5U7M - chains H and L of the 6 polymer chains in the assembly; structure by X-ray diffraction, 3.02 A resolution.

[Chain H]
Protein: PGT122 fab heavy chain
From: Homo sapiens
Notes: antibody fragment or engineered binder
Sequence (235 residues; each row starts with the number of its first residue; a row labelled like 82A-82C holds insertion residues (82A, then the next letters in order)):
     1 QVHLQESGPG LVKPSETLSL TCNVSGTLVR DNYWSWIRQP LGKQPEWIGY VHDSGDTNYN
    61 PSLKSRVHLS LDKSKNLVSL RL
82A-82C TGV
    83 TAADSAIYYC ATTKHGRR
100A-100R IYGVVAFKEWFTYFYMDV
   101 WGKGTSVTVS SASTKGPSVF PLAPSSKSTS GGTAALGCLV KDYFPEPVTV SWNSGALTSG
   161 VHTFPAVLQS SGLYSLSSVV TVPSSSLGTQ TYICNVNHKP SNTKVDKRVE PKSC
Disordered / not traced: 127-130, 212-214
Disulfide bonds: Cys22-Cys92, Cys138-Cys194
Glycans and other covalent adducts: N-acetylglucosamine (NAG) linked to Asn23

[Chain L]
Protein: PGT122 fab light chain
From: Homo sapiens
Notes: antibody fragment or engineered binder
Sequence (213 residues; each row starts with the number of its first residue; note: 1 number in that range is skipped by the numbering (no residue carries it; nothing is unmodelled there); a row labelled like 67A-67C holds insertion residues (67A, then the next letters in order)):
     6 APTF
    11 VSVAPGQTAR ITCGEESLGS RSVIWYQQRP GQAPSLIIYN NNDRPSGIPD RFSGSPG
67A-67C STF
    68 GTTATLTITS VEAGDEADYY CHIWDSRR
95A-95C PTN
    96 WVFGEGTTLI VLSQPKAAPS VTLFPPSSEE LQANKATLVC LISDFYPGAV TVAWKADSSP
   156 VKAGVETTTP SKQSNNKYAA SSYLSLTPEQ WKSHKSYSCQ VTHEGSTVEK TVAPTECS
Disordered / not traced: 6-7, 211-213
Disulfide bonds: Cys23-Cys88, Cys135-Cys194

[Interface between chain H and chain L]
Contacting residue pairs (74):
  Gln39(H) - Gln38(L)  hydrogen bond
  Lys43(H) - Tyr87(L)  hydrogen bond (backbone-side chain)
  Gln44(H) - Tyr87(L)
  Gln44(H) - Val97(L)
  Gln44(H) - Phe98(L)
  Gln44(H) - Glu100(L)
  Pro45(H) - Tyr87(L)
  Pro45(H) - Phe98(L)  hydrogen bond (backbone-backbone)
  Glu46(H) - Trp96(L)
  Glu46(H) - Val97(L)
  Trp47(H) - His89(L)
  Trp47(H) - Trp96(L)  hydrogen bond (backbone-backbone)
  Ile48(H) - Trp96(L)
  Gly49(H) - Trp96(L)
  Asn58(H) - Trp96(L)
  Tyr59(H) - Trp96(L)
  Asn60(H) - Trp96(L)
  Pro61(H) - Trp96(L)
  Tyr91(H) - Gln42(L)
  Tyr91(H) - Ala43(L)  hydrophobic
  Arg100(H) - Arg31(L)  hydrogen bond (side chain-backbone)
  Arg100(H) - Gly67(L)
  Tyr100B(H) - Ser30(L)
  Tyr100B(H) - Ser93(L)
  Phe100K(H) - Ser30(L)
  Phe100K(H) - Trp91(L)
  Thr100L(H) - Trp91(L)
  Tyr100M(H) - Ser32(L)
  Tyr100M(H) - Asn50(L)
  Tyr100M(H) - Trp91(L)  hydrophobic
  Phe100N(H) - Ile34(L)
  Phe100N(H) - Trp91(L)
  Tyr100O(H) - Ile34(L)  hydrophobic
  Tyr100O(H) - Tyr36(L)
  Tyr100O(H) - Leu46(L)  hydrophobic
  Tyr100O(H) - Tyr49(L)
  Met100P(H) - Tyr36(L)  hydrogen bond (backbone-side chain)
  Met100P(H) - Leu46(L)
  Asp100Q(H) - Leu46(L)
  Trp101(H) - Pro44(L)  hydrogen bond (side chain-backbone)
  Gly102(H) - Ala43(L)
  Val119(H) - Glu124(L)
  Phe120(H) - Ser122(L)
  Phe120(H) - Glu125(L)
  Pro121(H) - Ser122(L)
  Pro121(H) - Glu124(L)
  Leu122(H) - Phe119(L)  hydrophobic
  Ala123(H) - Phe119(L)
  Leu139(H) - Val134(L)  hydrophobic
  Lys141(H) - Glu125(L)  salt bridge
  Lys141(H) - Thr132(L)  hydrogen bond
  His162(H) - Asp139(L)  salt bridge
  His162(H) - Lys172(L)
  Thr163(H) - Gln168(L)  hydrogen bond (backbone-side chain)
  Phe164(H) - Leu136(L)  hydrophobic
  Phe164(H) - Ile137(L)
  Phe164(H) - Ser138(L)
  Phe164(H) - Ala174(L)  hydrophobic
  Phe164(H) - Ser176(L)
  Pro165(H) - Thr163(L)
  Pro165(H) - Ser166(L)
  Pro165(H) - Ala174(L)
  Ala166(H) - Thr163(L)
  Val167(H) - Glu161(L)
  Val167(H) - Thr163(L)
  Val167(H) - Tyr178(L)  hydrophobic
  Gln169(H) - Glu161(L)
  Ser175(H) - Tyr178(L)
  Leu176(H) - Tyr178(L)
  Ser177(H) - Val134(L)
  Ser177(H) - Leu136(L)
  Ser177(H) - Tyr178(L)  hydrogen bond
  Val179(H) - Phe119(L)  hydrophobic
  Lys207(H) - Glu124(L)  salt bridge
Other interface residues (no listed pair), chain H (48 interface residues in all): Tyr50, Ala135, Leu136, Gly137, Asp142
Other interface residues (no listed pair), chain L (49 interface residues in all): Ser45, Asn51, Ser67A, Thr95B, Gly99, Thr117, Pro120, Lys130, Thr162, Ala175

[In short]
The interface between chain H and chain L involves 48 residues on one side and 49 on the other, with 10
hydrogen bonds and 3 salt bridges. Polar contacts include Lys141(H)-Glu125(L), His162(H)-Asp139(L) and
Lys207(H)-Glu124(L). N-acetylglucosamine is covalently linked to Asn23(H).
Here chain H is PGT122 fab heavy chain and chain L is PGT122 fab light chain, both from Homo sapiens. Entry
5U7M (Crystal Structure of HIV-1 BG505 SOSIP.664 Prefusion Env Trimer Bound to Small Molecule HIV-1 Entry
Inhibitor ...) was determined by X-ray diffraction together with 5U7O from the same study.
